PDB entry 7SHF | electron microscopy, 3.40 A resolution | chains C and D of the 4 polymer chains in the assembly

[Chain C]
Protein: Isoform 2 of Regulator of G-protein signaling 7
Source organism: Homo sapiens
Reference sequence: P49802 (RGS7_HUMAN), isoform P49802-2; residues 1-469 here = UniProt positions 1-469
Sequence (469 residues; row label = number of the first residue in the row):
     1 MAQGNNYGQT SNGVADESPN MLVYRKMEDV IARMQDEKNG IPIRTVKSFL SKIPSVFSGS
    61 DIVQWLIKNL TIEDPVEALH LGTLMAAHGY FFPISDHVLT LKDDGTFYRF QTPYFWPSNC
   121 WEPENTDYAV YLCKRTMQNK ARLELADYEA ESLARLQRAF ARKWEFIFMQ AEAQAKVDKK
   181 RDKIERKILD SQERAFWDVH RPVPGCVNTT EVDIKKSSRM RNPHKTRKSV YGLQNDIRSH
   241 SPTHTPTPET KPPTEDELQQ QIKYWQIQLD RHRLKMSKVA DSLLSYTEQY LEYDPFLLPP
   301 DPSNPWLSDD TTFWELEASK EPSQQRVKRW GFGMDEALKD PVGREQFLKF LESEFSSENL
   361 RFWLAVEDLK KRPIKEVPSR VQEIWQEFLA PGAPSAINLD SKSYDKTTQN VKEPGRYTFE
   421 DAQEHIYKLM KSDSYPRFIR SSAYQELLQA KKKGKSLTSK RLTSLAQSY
Disordered / not traced: 1-17, 219-251, 451-469
UniProt features mapped onto this chain:
  - modified residue: Ser229 (Phosphoserine), Ser241 (Phosphoserine), Thr243 (Phosphothreonine), Ser434 (Phosphoserine)

[Chain D]
Protein: Guanine nucleotide-binding protein subunit beta-5
Source organism: Mus musculus
Reference sequence: P62881 (GNB5_MOUSE); residues 1-353 here correspond to UniProt positions 43-395 (UniProt number = residue number + 42)
Sequence (353 residues; numbered 1 to 353; the number before each row is that of its first residue):
     1 MATDGLHENE TLASLKSEAE SLKGKLEEER AKLHDVELHQ VAERVEALGQ FVMKTRRTLK
    61 GHGNKVLCMD WCKDKRRIVS SSQDGKVIVW DSFTTNKEHA VTMPCTWVMA CAYAPSGCAI
   121 ACGGLDNKCS VYPLTFDKNE NMAAKKKSVA MHTNYLSACS FTNSDMQILT ASGDGTCALW
   181 DVESGQLLQS FHGHGADVLC LDLAPSETGN TFVSGGCDKK AMVWDMRSGQ CVQAFETHES
   241 DVNSVRYYPS GDAFASGSDD ATCRLYDLRA DREVAIYSKE SIIFGASSVD FSLSGRLLFA
   301 GYNDYTINVW DVLKGSRVSI LFGHENRVST LRVSPDGTAF CSGSWDHTLR VWA
Disordered / not traced: 1-7

[Chain C / chain D interface]
Pairs across the interface - 118 pairs, chain C then chain D:
  Leu22(C) - Ser240(D)
  Val23(C) - Ile283(D)
  Lys26(C) - Ile283(D)
  Met27(C) - Ile283(D)  hydrophobic
  Leu70(C) - Glu280(D)
  Ile72(C) - Ser281(D)
  Glu77(C) - Ser281(D)  hydrogen bond
  Glu77(C) - Arg317(D)  salt bridge
  Glu77(C) - Ile320(D)
  Glu77(C) - Phe322(D)
  His80(C) - Asp304(D)  hydrogen bond (side chain-backbone)
  His80(C) - Tyr305(D)
  His80(C) - Thr306(D)
  His80(C) - Phe322(D)
  Leu81(C) - Ser281(D)
  Leu84(C) - Asp304(D)
  Leu84(C) - Tyr305(D)  hydrophobic
  His88(C) - Phe284(D)
  Val207(C) - Tyr305(D)
  Val207(C) - Asn326(D)
  Glu211(C) - Arg327(D)
  Asp213(C) - Trp107(D)
  Asp213(C) - Trp345(D)
  Ile214(C) - Trp107(D)  hydrophobic
  Ile214(C) - Met109(D)  hydrophobic
  Ile214(C) - Leu125(D)  hydrophobic
  Lys215(C) - Met109(D)
  Lys215(C) - Tyr155(D)
  Lys216(C) - Asp241(D)
  Lys216(C) - Asn243(D)
  Thr254(C) - Leu12(D)
  Glu255(C) - Thr11(D)
  Glu255(C) - Leu15(D)
  Leu258(C) - Leu12(D)  hydrophobic
  Leu258(C) - Leu15(D)  hydrophobic
  Leu258(C) - Lys16(D)
  Ile262(C) - Glu18(D)
  Ile262(C) - Ala19(D)  hydrophobic
  Ile262(C) - Leu22(D)  hydrophobic
  Trp265(C) - Ala19(D)
  Trp265(C) - Leu22(D)  hydrophobic
  Trp265(C) - Lys23(D)
  Trp265(C) - Leu26(D)  hydrophobic
  Gln268(C) - Leu26(D)
  Leu269(C) - Glu29(D)
  Arg271(C) - Val232(D)  hydrogen bond (side chain-backbone)
  Arg271(C) - Gln233(D)
  Arg271(C) - Leu268(D)
  His272(C) - Arg269(D)
  Arg273(C) - Leu26(D)
  Arg273(C) - Leu33(D)
  Arg273(C) - Arg269(D)
  Leu274(C) - Leu33(D)
  Lys275(C) - Lys32(D)  hydrogen bond (side chain-backbone)
  Lys275(C) - Leu33(D)
  Lys275(C) - Asp35(D)  salt bridge
  Met276(C) - Leu33(D)
  Met276(C) - His34(D)
  Met276(C) - Asp35(D)
  Met276(C) - Val36(D)
  Met276(C) - Arg272(D)  hydrogen bond
  Ser277(C) - Asp35(D)
  Ser277(C) - Val36(D)
  Val279(C) - Asp267(D)
  Val279(C) - Arg269(D)
  Ala280(C) - Val41(D)  hydrophobic
  Ser282(C) - Arg269(D)  hydrogen bond
  Leu283(C) - Tyr248(D)
  Leu283(C) - Arg269(D)
  Tyr286(C) - Tyr248(D)  hydrophobic
  Tyr286(C) - Pro249(D)
  Tyr286(C) - Ser250(D)
  Thr287(C) - Tyr248(D)  hydrogen bond
  Thr287(C) - Ser294(D)  hydrogen bond (backbone-side chain)
  Thr287(C) - Arg296(D)
  Thr287(C) - Leu313(D)
  Glu288(C) - Val45(D)
  Tyr290(C) - Ser294(D)  hydrogen bond (backbone-side chain)
  Leu291(C) - Ser294(D)
  Tyr293(C) - Leu293(D)
  Asp294(C) - Ser292(D)  hydrogen bond
  Asp294(C) - Leu293(D)
  Asp294(C) - Ser294(D)  hydrogen bond (side chain-backbone)
  Pro295(C) - Asp336(D)
  Pro295(C) - Gly337(D)
  Pro295(C) - Thr338(D)
  Phe296(C) - Phe51(D)
  Phe296(C) - Met53(D)  hydrophobic
  Phe296(C) - Gly337(D)
  Phe296(C) - Thr338(D)
  Leu297(C) - Phe51(D)  hydrophobic
  Leu297(C) - Arg296(D)
  Asn304(C) - Thr338(D)
  Pro305(C) - Phe93(D)
  Trp306(C) - Arg56(D)
  Trp306(C) - Ser92(D)
  Trp306(C) - Thr338(D)  hydrogen bond
  Trp306(C) - Ala339(D)
  Trp306(C) - Ala353(D)  hydrophobic
  Leu307(C) - Arg56(D)
  Asp309(C) - Phe93(D)
  Thr311(C) - Phe93(D)
  Trp314(C) - Arg76(D)
  Trp314(C) - Phe93(D)  hydrophobic
  Trp314(C) - Asp336(D)  hydrogen bond
  Lys370(C) - Gln167(D)
  Lys371(C) - Ser164(D)
  Lys371(C) - Met166(D)
  Pro373(C) - Met166(D)
  Pro373(C) - Glu183(D)
  Ile374(C) - Asp181(D)  hydrogen bond (backbone-side chain)
  Ile374(C) - Gln186(D)
  Lys375(C) - Glu183(D)
  Arg416(C) - Gln167(D)
  Tyr417(C) - Met226(D)
  Tyr417(C) - Arg227(D)
  Glu420(C) - Arg227(D)  salt bridge
  Glu424(C) - Arg227(D)  salt bridge
Interface residues without a listed pair, chain C (68 interface residues in all): Asn20, Thr71, Val76, Leu284, Phe313, Glu317, Arg372
Interface residues without a listed pair, chain D (92 interface residues in all): Arg30, Leu38, Glu46, Leu48, Arg57, Lys65, Trp71, Lys75, Asn163, Ser184, Leu188, Leu199, Asn210, Asp259, Asp260, Ala261, Ala270, Asp271, Leu297, Phe299, Phe340, Val351

[In short]
68 residues of chain C face 92 of chain D across their interface; the contacts include 14 hydrogen bonds and 4
salt bridges. Polar contacts include Glu77(C)-Arg317(D), Lys275(C)-Asp35(D) and Glu420(C)-Arg227(D).
Here chain C is Isoform 2 of Regulator of G-protein signaling 7 (Homo sapiens) and chain D is Guanine
nucleotide-binding protein subunit beta-5 (Mus musculus). Entry 7SHF (Cryo-EM structure of GPR158 coupled to
the RGS7-Gbeta5 complex) was determined by electron microscopy, deposited together with 7SHE.
